PDB entry 2I9T | X-ray diffraction, 2.80 A resolution | chains D and A of the 4 polymer chains in the assembly

Chain D:
Molecule: 17-nt DNA strand
Sequence (17 nucleotides; numbered 718 to 734; the number before each row is that of its first residue):
   718 CAGAGGAATT TCCCACT

Chain A:
Molecule: Transcription factor p65
Organism: Mus musculus
UniProt: Q04207 (TF65_MOUSE); residue numbers follow UniProt; this construct covers 19-291
Chain sequence (279 residues; each row starts with the number of its first residue):
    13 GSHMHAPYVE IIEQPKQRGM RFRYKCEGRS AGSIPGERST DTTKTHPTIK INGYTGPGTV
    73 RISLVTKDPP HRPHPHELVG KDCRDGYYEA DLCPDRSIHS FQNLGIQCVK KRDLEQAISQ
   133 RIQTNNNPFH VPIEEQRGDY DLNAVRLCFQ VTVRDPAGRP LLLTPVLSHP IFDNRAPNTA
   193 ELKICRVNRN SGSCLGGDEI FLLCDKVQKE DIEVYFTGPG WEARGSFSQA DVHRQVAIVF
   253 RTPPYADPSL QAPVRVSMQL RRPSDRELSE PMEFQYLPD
Unresolved in the structure: 13-16
Sequence notes: cloning artifact (13-18)
Curated features (UniProtKB/Swiss-Prot):
  - modified residue: Cys-38 (Cysteine persulfide), Lys-122 (N6-acetyllysine), Lys-123 (N6-acetyllysine), Thr-176 (Phosphothreonine), Lys-218 (N6-acetyllysine), Lys-221 (N6-acetyllysine), Thr-254 (Phosphothreonine), Ser-276 (Phosphoserine), Ser-281 (Phosphoserine)
  - cross-link (Glycyl lysine isopeptide (Lys-Gly)): Lys-37 (interchain with G-Cter in SUMO3), Lys-122 (interchain with G-Cter in SUMO3), Lys-123 (interchain with G-Cter in SUMO3)
  - mutagenesis: Cys-38 (C38S: Abolishes sulfhydration and impairs interaction with RPS3), Ser-281 (S281A/E: Abolishes DNA-binding and transcriptional activity)

Interface between chain D and chain A:
Contacting residue pairs - 7 pairs, chain D then chain A:
  DA719(D) with Ser-42(A), sugar contact
  DG720(D) with Ser-42(A), sugar contact; Ala-43(A), sugar contact; Gly-44(A), phosphate contact
  DG722(D) with Arg-33(A), base contact; Arg-35(A), hydrogen bond to the base
  DG723(D) with Arg-33(A), hydrogen bond to the base
Other interface residues (no listed pair), chain D (6 interface residues in all): DA721, DA724
Other interface residues (no listed pair), chain A (6 interface residues in all): Arg-187

In short:
The chain D/chain A interface involves 6 residues from each chain; the contacts include 2 hydrogen bonds.
Polar contacts include DG722(D)/Arg-35(A) and DG723(D)/Arg-33(A). UniProt lists 2 mutagenesis sites on chain
A.
Here chain D is a 17-nt DNA strand and chain A is Transcription factor p65 (Mus musculus). Entry 2I9T
(Structure of NF-kB p65-p50 heterodimer bound to PRDII element of B-interferon promoter) was determined by
X-ray diffraction.
